Entry 8GAF (electron microscopy, 3.64 A resolution); this record covers chains K and M of the 13 polymer chains in the assembly.

== Chain K ==
Molecule: crRNA
Sequence (43 nucleotides; each row starts with the number of its first residue):
     1 GUUGAAACAG GGUCAGCUUG CCGUAGGUGG CAUCGCCCUC GUC

== Chain M ==
Molecule: Cas7
Source organism: Neisseria lactamica
Reference sequence: A0A378VEU0 (A0A378VEU0_NEILA); numbering as in UniProt (aligned over 2-283)
Chain sequence (283 residues; numbered 2 to 284; the number before each row is that of its first residue):
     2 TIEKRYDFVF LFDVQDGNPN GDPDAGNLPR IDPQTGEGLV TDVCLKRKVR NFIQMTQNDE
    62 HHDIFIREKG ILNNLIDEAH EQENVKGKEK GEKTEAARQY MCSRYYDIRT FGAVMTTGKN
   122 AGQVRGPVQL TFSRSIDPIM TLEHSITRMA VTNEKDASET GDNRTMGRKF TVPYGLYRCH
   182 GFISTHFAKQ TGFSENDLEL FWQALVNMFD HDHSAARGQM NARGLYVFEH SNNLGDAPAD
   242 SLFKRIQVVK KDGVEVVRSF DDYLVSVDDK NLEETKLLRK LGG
Unresolved in the structure: 75-93
Construct notes: expression tag (284)

== Chain K / chain M interface ==
Contacting residue pairs (42; chain K residue first):
  U2(K) with Asn121(M), hydrogen bond to the phosphate
  U3(K) with Asn121(M), hydrogen bond to the phosphate; Gln124(M), hydrogen bond to the phosphate; Arg126(M), salt bridge to the phosphate
  G4(K) with Gln124(M), hydrogen bond to the base; Arg126(M), phosphate contact
  A5(K) with Val115(M), sugar contact; Gln124(M), base contact; Val125(M), hydrogen bond to the sugar
  A6(K) with Phe112(M), phosphate contact; Val115(M), base contact
  A7(K) with Val44(M), phosphate contact; Lys47(M), salt bridge to the phosphate
  C8(K) with Val44(M), sugar contact; Arg48(M), salt bridge to the phosphate; Glu69(M), base contact
  A9(K) with Asn19(M), sugar contact; Asn21(M), hydrogen bond to the phosphate; Gly22(M), sugar contact; Pro24(M), base contact; Gly27(M), base contact; Asn28(M), hydrogen bond to the sugar; Arg31(M), salt bridge to the phosphate; Thr42(M), hydrogen bond to the phosphate; Val44(M), phosphate contact
  G10(K) with Asn28(M), hydrogen bond to the base; Arg218(M), salt bridge to the phosphate
  G11(K) with Ser215(M), hydrogen bond to the phosphate; Ala217(M), phosphate contact
  G12(K) with Arg149(M), base contact
  U13(K) with Ile147(M), base contact; Thr148(M), base contact; Arg149(M), hydrogen bond to the base; Thr166(M), base contact; Gly168(M), base contact; Arg169(M), base contact
  C14(K) with Met150(M), hydrogen bond to the phosphate
  A15(K) with Ile147(M), phosphate contact; Thr148(M), phosphate contact; Arg165(M), hydrogen bond to the base
  G16(K) with Met150(M), base contact; Arg165(M), hydrogen bond to the base
Also at the interface, not in a pair above, chain M (34 interface residues in all): Cys45, Arg51, Met167, Lys170, Ala216

== Overview ==
The interface between chain K and chain M involves 15 residues on one side and 34 on the other, with 14
hydrogen bonds and 5 salt bridges. Among the polar pairs are G4(K)-Gln124(M), G10(K)-Asn28(M) and
U13(K)-Arg149(M).
Here chain K is crRNA and chain M is Cas7 (Neisseria lactamica). Entry 8GAF (Exploiting Activation and
Inactivation Mechanisms in Type I-C CRISPR-Cas3 for Genome Editing Applications) was determined by electron
microscopy together with 8G9S, 8G9T, 8G9U, 8GAM and 8GAN from the same study.
